PDB entry 9NR9 | electron microscopy, 4.22 A resolution (low resolution: residue-level contacts below are approximate; hydrogen-bond / salt-bridge calls are withheld) | chains H and C of the 6 polymer chains in the assembly

[Chain H]
Molecule: Voltage-dependent calcium channel gamma-2 subunit
Source organism: Rattus norvegicus
Reference sequence: Q71RJ2 (CCG2_RAT); residue numbers follow UniProt; this construct covers 5-208
Amino-acid sequence (204 residues; row label = number of the first residue in the row):
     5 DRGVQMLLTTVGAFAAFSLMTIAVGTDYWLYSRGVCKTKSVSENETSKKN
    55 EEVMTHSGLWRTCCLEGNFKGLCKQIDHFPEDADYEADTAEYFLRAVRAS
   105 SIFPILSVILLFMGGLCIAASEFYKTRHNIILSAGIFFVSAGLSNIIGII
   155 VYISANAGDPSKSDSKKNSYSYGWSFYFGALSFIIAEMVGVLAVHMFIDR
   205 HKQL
Unresolved in the structure: 5, 41-54, 83-92, 167-170
Curated features (UniProtKB/Swiss-Prot):
  - glycosylation: Asn48 (N-linked (GlcNAc...) asparagine)
Cystine bridges: Cys40-Cys68, Cys67-Cys77

[Chain C]
Molecule: Glutamate receptor 1
Source organism: Rattus norvegicus
Reference sequence: P19490 (GRIA1_RAT); residues 389-815 here correspond to UniProt positions 407-833 (UniProt number = residue number + 18)
Amino-acid sequence (427 residues; row label = number of the first residue in the row):
   389 RTYIVTTILEDPYVMLKKNANQFEGNDRYEGYCVELAAEIAKHVGYSYRL
   439 EIVSDGKYGARDPDTKAWNGMVGELVYGRADVAVAPLTITLVREEVIDFS
   489 KPFMSLGISIMIKKPQKSKPGVFSFLDPLAYEIWMCIVFAYIGVSVVLFL
   539 VSRFSPYEWHSEEFEEGRDQTTSDQSNEFGIFNSLWFSLGAFMQQGCDIS
   589 PRSLSGRIVGGVWWFFTLIIISSYTANLAAFLTVERMVSPIESAEDLAKQ
   639 TEIAYGTLEAGSTKEFFRRSKIAVFEKMWTYMKSAEPSVFVRTTEEGMIR
   689 VRKSKGKYAYLLESTMNEYIEQRKPCDTMKVGGNLDSKGYGIATPKGSAL
   739 RNPVNLAVLKLNEQGLLDKLKNKWWYDKGECGSGGGDSKDKTSALSLSNV
   789 AGVFYILIGGLGLAMLVALIEFCYKSR
Unresolved in the structure: 544-591
Curated features (UniProtKB/Swiss-Prot):
  - binding site (L-glutamate): Pro474, Thr476, Arg481, Ser650, Thr651, Glu701
  - modified residue (Phosphoserine): Ser627, Ser692
  - lipidation (S-palmitoyl cysteine): Cys585, Cys811
Cystine bridges: Cys714-Cys769
Small-molecule neighbours: ZK1 ({[7-morpholin-4-yl-2,3-dioxo-6-(trifluoromethyl)-3,4-dihydroquinoxalin-1(2H)-yl]methyl}phosphonic acid): Tyr401, Tyr446, Gly447, Pro474, Leu475, Thr476, Arg481, Ala648, Gly649, Ser650, Thr682, Glu701, Met704, Tyr728

[Chain H / chain C interface]
Residue-residue contacts (9):
  Val143(H) - Leu538(C)
  Ile150(H) - Phe527(C)
  Ile154(H) - Cys524(C)
  Ile157(H) - Glu520(C)
  Ala184(H) - Phe527(C)
  Phe187(H) - Phe527(C)
  Glu191(H) - Val534(C)
  Val195(H) - Val534(C)
  Ile202(H) - Arg541(C)
Interface residues without a listed pair, chain H (12 interface residues in all): Ile153, Tyr176, Val198
Interface residues without a listed pair, chain C (8 interface residues in all): Met523, Ile530

[Summary]
The interface between chain H and chain C involves 12 residues on one side and 8 on the other. Chain C binds
compound ZK1. UniProt lists 6 L-glutamate-binding residues on chain C.
Here chain H is Voltage-dependent calcium channel gamma-2 subunit and chain C is Glutamate receptor 1, both
from Rattus norvegicus. Entry 9NR9 (The structure of GluA1/A4 LBD-TMD with 2 TARPs) was determined by electron
microscopy, deposited together with 9NR7 and 9NRA.
